PDB entry 8WU8 | X-ray diffraction, 2.81 A resolution | chains B and C of the 4 polymer chains in the assembly

== Chain B ==
Name: Checkpoint protein HUS1
From: Homo sapiens
UniProtKB: O60921 (HUS1_HUMAN); residue numbers follow UniProt; this construct covers 2-280
Sequence (286 residues; row label = number of the first residue in the row; numbers below 1 keep their minus sign (Met-5 is residue -5)):
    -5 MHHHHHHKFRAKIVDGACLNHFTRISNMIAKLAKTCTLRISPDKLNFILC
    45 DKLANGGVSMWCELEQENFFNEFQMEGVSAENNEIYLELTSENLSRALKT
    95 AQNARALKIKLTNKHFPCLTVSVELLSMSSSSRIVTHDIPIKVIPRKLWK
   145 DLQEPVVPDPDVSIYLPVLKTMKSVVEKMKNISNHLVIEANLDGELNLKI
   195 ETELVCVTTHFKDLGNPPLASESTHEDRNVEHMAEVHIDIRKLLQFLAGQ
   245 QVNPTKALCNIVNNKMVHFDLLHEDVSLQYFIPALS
Not modelled in the structure: -5 to -1, 45-51, 74-76, 213-225, 280
Construct notes: initiating methionine (-5); expression tag (-4 to 1)

== Chain C ==
Name: Cell cycle checkpoint protein RAD1
From: Homo sapiens
Notes: EC 3.1.11.2
UniProtKB: O60671 (RAD1_HUMAN); residue numbers follow UniProt; this construct covers 1-282
Sequence (282 residues; row label = number of the first residue in the row):
     1 MPLLTQQIQDEDDQYSLVASLDNVRNLSTILKAIHFREHATCFATKNGIK
    51 VTVENAKCVQANAAIQAGIFQEFKVQEESVTFRINLTVLLDCLSIFGSSP
   101 MPGTLTALRMCYQGYGYPLMLFLEEGGVVTVCKINTQEPEETLDFDFCST
   151 NVINKIILQSEGLREAFSELDMTSEVLQITMSPDKPYFRLSTFGNAGSSH
   201 LDYPKDSDLMEAFHCNQTQVNRYKISLLKPSTKALVLSCKVSIRTDNRGF
   251 LSLQYAIRNEDGQICAVEYYCCPDEEVPESES
Not modelled in the structure: 1-12, 101-102, 276-282
Construct notes: engineered mutation Ala64 (Phe in O60671), Ala256 (Met in O60671), Ala266 (Phe in O60671)
Swiss-Prot annotation at these positions:
  - mutagenesis: Lys155 (K155A: Reduced binding to RHNO1; when associated with A-244 and A-254), Ser226 to Lys233 (Abolishes association of the 9-1-1 complex with RAD17), Arg244 (R244A: Reduced binding to RHNO1; when associated with A-155 and A-254), Gln254 (Q254A: Reduced binding to RHNO1; when associated with A-155 and A-244)

== Interface between chain B and chain C ==
Contacting residue pairs (27; chain B residue first):
  Ser168(B) - Ile95(C)
  Ser168(B) - Phe96(C)  hydrogen bond (side chain-backbone)
  Ser168(B) - Gly97(C)  hydrogen bond (side chain-backbone)
  Val169(B) - Ile95(C)
  Lys172(B) - Ser94(C)
  Lys172(B) - Ile95(C)
  Glu197(B) - Asn135(C)  hydrogen bond (backbone-side chain)
  Leu198(B) - Lys133(C)
  Leu198(B) - Ile134(C)
  Leu198(B) - Asn135(C)  hydrogen bond (backbone-backbone)
  Val199(B) - Val88(C)  hydrophobic
  Val199(B) - Lys133(C)
  Cys200(B) - Val131(C)
  Cys200(B) - Cys132(C)
  Cys200(B) - Lys133(C)  hydrogen bond (backbone-backbone)
  Val201(B) - Ile95(C)  hydrophobic
  Val201(B) - Thr130(C)
  Val201(B) - Val131(C)
  Thr202(B) - Val129(C)
  Thr202(B) - Thr130(C)
  Thr202(B) - Val131(C)  hydrogen bond (backbone-backbone)
  Thr203(B) - Val128(C)
  Thr203(B) - Val129(C)
  Thr203(B) - Thr130(C)  hydrogen bond
  His204(B) - Val128(C)
  His204(B) - Val129(C)  hydrogen bond (backbone-backbone)
  Phe205(B) - Val128(C)  hydrophobic
Also at the interface, not in a pair above, chain B (16 interface residues in all): Thr165, Met173, Asn175, Ile176
Also at the interface, not in a pair above, chain C (16 interface residues in all): Asp91, Cys92, Glu125

== Summary ==
The chain B/chain C interface involves 16 residues from each chain; the contacts include 8 hydrogen bonds.
Among the polar pairs are Ser168(B)-Phe96(C), Ser168(B)-Gly97(C) and Glu197(B)-Asn135(C). From UniProt: 11
mutagenesis sites on chain C.
Chain B is Checkpoint protein HUS1 and chain C is Cell cycle checkpoint protein RAD1, both from Homo sapiens;
the structure, Crystal structure of the human RAD9-RAD1(F64A/M256A/F266A)-HUS1-RHINO(88-99) complex, was
determined by X-ray diffraction.
